PDB entry 2DYP | X-ray diffraction, 2.50 A resolution | chains A and B of the 4 polymer chains in the assembly

== Chain A ==
Protein: HLA class I histocompatibility antigen, alpha chain G
Source organism: Homo sapiens
Notes: fragment: residues in data base 25-300
UniProtKB: P17693 (HLAG_HUMAN); residues 1-276 here correspond to UniProt positions 25-300 (UniProt number = residue number + 24)
Chain sequence (277 residues; each row starts with the number of its first residue; numbering starts at 0):
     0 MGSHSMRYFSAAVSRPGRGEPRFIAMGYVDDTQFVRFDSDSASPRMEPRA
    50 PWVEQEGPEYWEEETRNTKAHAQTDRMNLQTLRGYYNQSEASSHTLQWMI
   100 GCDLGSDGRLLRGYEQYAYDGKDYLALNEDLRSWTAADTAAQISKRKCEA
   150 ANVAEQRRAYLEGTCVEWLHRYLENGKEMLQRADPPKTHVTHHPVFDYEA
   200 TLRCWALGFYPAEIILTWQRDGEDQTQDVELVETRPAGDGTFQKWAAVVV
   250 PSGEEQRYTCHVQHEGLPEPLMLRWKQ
Not modelled in the structure: 0-1
Cystine bridges: Cys101-Cys164, Cys203-Cys259
Differences from the reference sequence: initiating methionine (0); engineered mutation Ser42 (Cys66 in P17693)
Swiss-Prot annotation at these positions:
  - region: Lys275, Gln276 (Connecting peptide)
  - binding site (a peptide antigen): Tyr7, His70, Asn77, Tyr84, Ser143, Lys146, Gln155, Arg156, Tyr159, Tyr171
  - glycosylation: Asn86 (N-linked (GlcNAc...) asparagine)

== Chain B ==
Protein: Beta-2-microglobulin
Source organism: Homo sapiens
Notes: fragment: residues in data base 24-219
UniProtKB: P61769 (B2MG_HUMAN); residues 1-99 here correspond to UniProt positions 21-119 (UniProt number = residue number + 20)
Chain sequence (100 residues; each row starts with the number of its first residue; numbering starts at 0):
     0 MIQRTPKIQVYSRHPAENGKSNFLNCYVSGFHPSDIEVDLLKNGERIEKV
    50 EHSDLSFSKDWSFYLLYYTEFTPTEKDEYACRVNHVTLSQPKIVKWDRDM
Cystine bridges: Cys25-Cys80
Differences from the reference sequence: initiating methionine (0)
Swiss-Prot annotation at these positions:
  - modified residue: Gln2 (Pyrrolidone carboxylic acid)
  - glycosylation: Ile1 (N-linked (Glc) (glycation) isoleucine), Lys19 (N-linked (Glc) (glycation) lysine), Lys41 (N-linked (Glc) (glycation) lysine), Lys48 (N-linked (Glc) (glycation) lysine), Lys58 (N-linked (Glc) (glycation) lysine), Lys91 (N-linked (Glc) (glycation) lysine), Lys94 (N-linked (Glc) (glycation) lysine)

== Interface between chain A and chain B ==
Residue-residue contacts - 51 pairs, chain A then chain B:
  Phe8(A) - Phe56(B)  hydrophobic
  Ser9(A) - Phe56(B)
  Ile23(A) - Leu54(B)  hydrophobic
  Met25(A) - Leu54(B)
  Tyr27(A) - Ser55(B)  hydrogen bond
  Tyr27(A) - Tyr63(B)
  Gln32(A) - Asp53(B)  hydrogen bond
  Arg35(A) - Asp53(B)  salt bridge
  Arg35(A) - Leu54(B)  hydrogen bond (side chain-backbone)
  Arg48(A) - Asp53(B)  salt bridge
  Gln96(A) - His31(B)  hydrogen bond
  Gln96(A) - Phe56(B)
  Gln96(A) - Trp60(B)  hydrogen bond (side chain-backbone)
  Gln96(A) - Phe62(B)
  Trp97(A) - Phe56(B)
  Met98(A) - Lys58(B)
  Met98(A) - Trp60(B)  hydrophobic
  Tyr113(A) - Lys58(B)
  Gln115(A) - Trp60(B)
  Ala117(A) - Trp60(B)  hydrophobic
  Asp119(A) - Met0(B)
  Asp119(A) - Ile1(B)
  Asp119(A) - His31(B)
  Gly120(A) - His31(B)
  Lys121(A) - Met0(B)
  Lys121(A) - Ile1(B)
  Asp122(A) - Trp60(B)  hydrogen bond
  His192(A) - Asp98(B)  salt bridge
  Arg202(A) - Asp98(B)  hydrogen bond (side chain-backbone)
  Arg202(A) - Met99(B)
  Trp204(A) - Asp98(B)
  Trp204(A) - Met99(B)
  Leu206(A) - Pro14(B)  hydrophobic
  Val231(A) - Gln8(B)
  Glu232(A) - Gln8(B)  hydrogen bond (backbone-side chain)
  Glu232(A) - Tyr26(B)  hydrogen bond
  Glu232(A) - Ser28(B)  hydrogen bond
  Arg234(A) - Gln8(B)  hydrogen bond
  Arg234(A) - Tyr10(B)
  Arg234(A) - Met99(B)  hydrogen bond (side chain-backbone)
  Pro235(A) - Tyr10(B)  hydrogen bond (backbone-side chain)
  Pro235(A) - Tyr26(B)
  Ala236(A) - Arg12(B)
  Ala236(A) - Asn24(B)  hydrogen bond (backbone-side chain)
  Gly237(A) - Arg12(B)  hydrogen bond (backbone-side chain)
  Gly237(A) - Leu65(B)
  Asp238(A) - Arg12(B)
  Gln242(A) - Tyr10(B)
  Gln242(A) - Ser11(B)  hydrogen bond (side chain-backbone)
  Gln242(A) - Arg12(B)  hydrogen bond (side chain-backbone)
  Trp244(A) - Met99(B)  hydrogen bond (side chain-backbone)
Other interface residues (no listed pair), chain A (38 interface residues in all): Ala10, Val12, Thr94, Tyr116, His188, Glu229, Thr233
Other interface residues (no listed pair), chain B (26 interface residues in all): His13, Pro32, Ser33, Arg97

== Summary ==
Chain A and chain B form an interface of 38 and 26 residues respectively; the contacts include 18 hydrogen
bonds and 3 salt bridges. Among the polar pairs are Arg35(A)-Asp53(B), Arg48(A)-Asp53(B) and
His192(A)-Asp98(B). From UniProt: 10 peptide antigen-binding residues on chain A.
Chain A is HLA class I histocompatibility antigen, alpha chain G and chain B is Beta-2-microglobulin, both
from Homo sapiens; the structure, Crystal Structure of LILRB2(LIR2/ILT4/CD85d) complexed with HLA-G, was
determined by X-ray diffraction.
